PDB entry 7B88 | X-ray diffraction, 2.38 A resolution | chains A and B

Chain A:
Protein: Retinoic acid receptor RXR-alpha
From: Homo sapiens
Reference sequence: P19793 (RXRA_HUMAN); residue numbers follow UniProt; this construct covers 229-456
Chain sequence (230 residues; numbered 227 to 456; the number before each row is that of its first residue):
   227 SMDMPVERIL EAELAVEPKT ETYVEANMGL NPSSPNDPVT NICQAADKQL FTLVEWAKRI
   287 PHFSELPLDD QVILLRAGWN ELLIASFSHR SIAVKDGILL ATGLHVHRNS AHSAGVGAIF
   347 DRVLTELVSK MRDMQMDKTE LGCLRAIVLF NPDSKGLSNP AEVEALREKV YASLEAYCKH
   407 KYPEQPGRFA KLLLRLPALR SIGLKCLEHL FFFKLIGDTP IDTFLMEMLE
Not modelled in the structure: 227, 245-261
Differences from the reference sequence: expression tag (227-228)
Residues lining bound ligands: T2K (3-[5-[3,5-bis(chloranyl)phenyl]-4-phenyl-1,3-oxazol-2-yl]propanoic acid): Ile268, Ala271, Ala272, Gln275, Trp305, Asn306, Leu309, Ile310, Phe313, Arg316, Ile324, Leu326, Ala327, Ile345, Phe346, Val349, Cys432, Leu433, His435, Leu436, Phe439
Curated features (UniProtKB/Swiss-Prot):
  - region: Arg348 to Gly368 (Required for nuclear export)
  - binding site (9-cis-retinoate): Arg316, Ala327
  - binding site (all-trans-retinoate): Arg316, Ala327
  - modified residue (Phosphoserine): Ser259, Ser260
  - mutagenesis: Val280 (V280A: Abolished ubiquitination and degradation by UBR5), Met357 to Met360 (Abolishes nuclear export), Leu418 to Leu430 (Abolishes nuclear localization), Glu434 (E434N/Q/K/A: As a heterodimer with NR1H4, impairs interaction with coactivator NCOA1. Impairs transcriptional activity)

Chain B:
Protein: Nuclear receptor coactivator 2
Reference sequence: Q15596 (NCOA2_HUMAN); residues 471-484 here correspond to UniProt positions 686-699 (UniProt number = residue number + 215)
Chain sequence (14 residues; numbered 471 to 484; the number before each row is that of its first residue):
   471 KHKILHRLLQ DSSY
Not modelled in the structure: 484
Differences from the reference sequence: conflict Tyr484 (Ser699 in Q15596)

How chain A and chain B interact:
Pairs across the interface - 24 pairs, chain A then chain B:
  Phe277(A) with Leu478(B), hydrophobic
  Val280(A) with Leu475(B), hydrophobic; Leu478(B), hydrophobic; Leu479(B), hydrophobic
  Glu281(A) with Ser483(B)
  Lys284(A) with Leu478(B), hydrogen bond (side chain-backbone); Leu479(B); Asp481(B), hydrogen bond (side chain-backbone); Ser483(B)
  Leu294(A) with His476(B); Leu479(B), hydrophobic
  Gln297(A) with Leu479(B)
  Val298(A) with His472(B); Leu475(B), hydrophobic; His476(B); Leu479(B), hydrophobic
  Arg302(A) with His472(B), hydrogen bond
  Thr449(A) with Ile474(B)
  Phe450(A) with Ile474(B), hydrophobic; Leu478(B), hydrophobic
  Glu453(A) with His472(B); Lys473(B), hydrogen bond (side chain-backbone); Ile474(B), hydrogen bond (side chain-backbone); Leu475(B), hydrogen bond (side chain-backbone)
Also at the interface, not in a pair above, chain A (13 interface residues in all): Phe289, Leu301

Overview:
The interface between chain A and chain B involves 13 residues on one side and 9 on the other; the contacts
include 6 hydrogen bonds. Among the polar pairs are Lys284(A)-Leu478(B), Lys284(A)-Asp481(B) and
Arg302(A)-His472(B). Ligands of chain A: compound T2K.
Chain A is Retinoic acid receptor RXR-alpha (Homo sapiens) and chain B is Nuclear receptor coactivator 2; the
structure, Crystal structure of Retinoic Acid Receptor alpha (RXRA) in complexed with S99 inhibitor, was
determined by X-ray diffraction, deposited together with 7B9O.
